3AZV - chain A; structure by X-ray diffraction, 3.10 A resolution.

== Chain A ==
Protein: D/C mosaic neurotoxin
From: Clostridium botulinum
Notes: fragment: receptor binding domain(residues 857-1285)
UniProtKB: A5JGM8 (A5JGM8_CLOBO); numbering as in UniProt (aligned over 857-1285)
Chain sequence (443 residues; numbered 851 to 1293; the number before each row is that of its first residue):
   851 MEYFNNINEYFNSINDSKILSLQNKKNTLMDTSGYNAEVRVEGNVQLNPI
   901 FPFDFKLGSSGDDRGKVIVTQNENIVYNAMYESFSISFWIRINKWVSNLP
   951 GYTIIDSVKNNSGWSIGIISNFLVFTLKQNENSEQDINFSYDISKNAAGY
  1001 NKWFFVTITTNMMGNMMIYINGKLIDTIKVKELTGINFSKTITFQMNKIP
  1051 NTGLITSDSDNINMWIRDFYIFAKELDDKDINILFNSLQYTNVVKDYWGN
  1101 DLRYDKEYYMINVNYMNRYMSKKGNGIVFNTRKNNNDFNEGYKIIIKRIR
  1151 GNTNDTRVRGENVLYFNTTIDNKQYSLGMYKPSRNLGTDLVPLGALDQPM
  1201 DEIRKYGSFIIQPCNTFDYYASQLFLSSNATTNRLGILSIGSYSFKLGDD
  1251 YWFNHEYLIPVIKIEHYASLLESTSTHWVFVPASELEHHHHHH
Not modelled in the structure: 851-857, 1052-1060, 1285-1293
Modified / non-standard residues: Mse851 (selenomethionine); Mse880, Mse930, Mse1012, Mse1013, Mse1016, Mse1017, Mse1046, Mse1064, Mse1110, Mse1116, Mse1120, Mse1179, Mse1200 (selenomethionine; parent Met)
Construct notes: expression tag (851-856, 1286-1293)
Reported in the primary citation:
  - mutagenesis - G1124A, G1126A, P1192A, W1252A, F1253A: decreased binding to ganglioside

== Summary ==
The paper reports that G1124A, G1126A and P1192A, among others, reduce binding to ganglioside; 5 substitutions
were tested in all.
Chain A is D/C mosaic neurotoxin (Clostridium botulinum); the structure, Crystal structure of the receptor
binding domain, was determined by X-ray diffraction, deposited together with 3AZW.
